PDB entry 1EIF | X-ray diffraction, 1.90 A resolution | chain A

== Chain A ==
Name: Eukaryotic translation initiation factor 5A
Organism: Methanocaldococcus jannaschii
UniProtKB: Q58625 (IF5A_METJA); residues 4-135 here correspond to UniProt positions 1-132 (UniProt number = residue number - 3)
Chain sequence (135 residues; each row starts with the number of its first residue):
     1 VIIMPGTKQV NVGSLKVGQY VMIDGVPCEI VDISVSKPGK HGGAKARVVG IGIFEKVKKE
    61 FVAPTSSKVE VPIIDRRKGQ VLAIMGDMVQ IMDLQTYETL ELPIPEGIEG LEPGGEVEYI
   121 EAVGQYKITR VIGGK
Disordered / not traced: 1-3, 41-42, 134-135
From the paper describing this entry:
  - post-translational modification sites: K40 (by similarity / conservation)

== In short ==
The paper reports a modification site at K40.
Chain A is Eukaryotic translation initiation factor 5A (Methanocaldococcus jannaschii); the structure,
Eukaryotic translation initiation factor 5A from methanococcus jannaschii, was determined by X-ray diffraction
(same publication as 2EIF).
